7RXC - chains H and N of the 5 polymer chains in the assembly; structure by electron microscopy, 3.20 A resolution.

Chain H:
Name: Fab_8D3_2 heavy chain
Source organism: Mus musculus
Chain sequence (234 residues; each row starts with the number of its first residue):
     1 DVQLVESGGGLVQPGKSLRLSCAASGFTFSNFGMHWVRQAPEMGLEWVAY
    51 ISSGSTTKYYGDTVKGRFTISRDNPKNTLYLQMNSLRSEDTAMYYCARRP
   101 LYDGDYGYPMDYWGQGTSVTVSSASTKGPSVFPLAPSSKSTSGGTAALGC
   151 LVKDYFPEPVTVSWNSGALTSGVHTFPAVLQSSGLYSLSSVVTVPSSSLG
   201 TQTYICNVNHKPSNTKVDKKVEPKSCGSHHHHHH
Not modelled in the structure: 137-145, 196-202, 224-234
Disulfide bonds: Cys22-Cys96, Cys150-Cys206

Chain N:
Name: Nb_KR
Source organism: Vicugna pacos
Chain sequence (129 residues; row label = number of the first residue in the row):
     1 QVQLVESGGGLVQAGGSLRLSCAASGFPVKRWSMTWYRQAPGKEREWVAA
    51 IRSAGHWTHYADSVKGRFTISRDNAKNTVYLQMNSLKPEDTAVYYCNVKD
   101 EGDFSYWYDYWGQGTQVTVSSLEHHHHHH
Not modelled in the structure: 127-129
Disulfide bonds: Cys22-Cys96

How chain H and chain N interact:
Pairs across the interface (21; chain H residue first):
  Tyr50(H) - Glu123(N)  hydrogen bond
  Ser52(H) - Glu123(N)
  Tyr59(H) - Ala14(N)
  Tyr59(H) - Pro88(N)  hydrophobic
  Tyr59(H) - Ser121(N)
  Asp62(H) - Lys43(N)  salt bridge
  Lys65(H) - Glu89(N)  salt bridge
  Arg99(H) - Ser121(N)  hydrogen bond (side chain-backbone)
  Arg99(H) - Leu122(N)
  Arg99(H) - Glu123(N)  salt bridge
  Tyr102(H) - Glu123(N)
  Tyr102(H) - His124(N)
  Tyr102(H) - His125(N)
  Asp103(H) - Leu122(N)
  Asp103(H) - Glu123(N)  hydrogen bond (side chain-backbone)
  Gly104(H) - Leu122(N)
  Gly104(H) - Glu123(N)  hydrogen bond (backbone-backbone)
  Gly104(H) - His124(N)
  Asp105(H) - Glu123(N)
  Asp105(H) - His124(N)  salt bridge
  Asp105(H) - His125(N)  hydrogen bond (side chain-backbone)
Other interface residues (no listed pair), chain H (11 interface residues in all): Tyr60

In short:
Chain H and chain N form an interface of 11 and 9 residues respectively; the contacts include 5 hydrogen bonds
and 4 salt bridges. Among the polar pairs are Asp62(H)-Lys43(N), Lys65(H)-Glu89(N) and Arg99(H)-Glu123(N).
Here chain H is Fab_8D3_2 heavy chain (Mus musculus) and chain N is Nb_KR (Vicugna pacos). Entry 7RXC (CryoEM
structure of KDELR with Legobody) was determined by electron microscopy, deposited together with 7R9D and
7RXD.
